Entry 6IW0 (X-ray diffraction, 3.60 A resolution); this record covers chains A and L of the 3 polymer chains in the assembly.

# Chain A
Molecule: Envelope protein E
Source organism: Yellow fever virus (strain 17D vaccine)
UniProtKB: P03314 (POLG_YEFV1); residues 1-395 here correspond to UniProt positions 286-680 (UniProt number = residue number + 285)
Sequence (395 residues; each row starts with the number of its first residue):
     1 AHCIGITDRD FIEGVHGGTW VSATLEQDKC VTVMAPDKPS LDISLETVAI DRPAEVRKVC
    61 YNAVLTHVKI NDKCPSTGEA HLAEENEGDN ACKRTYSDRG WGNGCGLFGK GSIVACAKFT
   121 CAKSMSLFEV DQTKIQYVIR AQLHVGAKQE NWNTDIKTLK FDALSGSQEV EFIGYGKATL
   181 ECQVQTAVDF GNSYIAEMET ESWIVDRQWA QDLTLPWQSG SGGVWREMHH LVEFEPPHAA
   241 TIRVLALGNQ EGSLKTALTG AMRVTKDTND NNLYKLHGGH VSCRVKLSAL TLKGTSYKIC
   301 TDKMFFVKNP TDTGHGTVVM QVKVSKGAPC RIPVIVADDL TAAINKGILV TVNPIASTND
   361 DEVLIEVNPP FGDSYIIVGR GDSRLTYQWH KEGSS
Unresolved in the structure: 1-2, 145-154, 339-341, 393-395
Disulfide bonds: C3-C30, C60-C121, C74-C105, C92-C116, C182-C283, C300-C330
UniProt features mapped onto this chain:
  - region: D98 to G111 (Fusion peptide)

# Chain L
Molecule: Light chain of monoclonal antibody 5A
Source organism: Homo sapiens
Notes: antibody fragment or engineered binder
Sequence (107 residues; row label = number of the first residue in the row):
     2 IVMTQSPSTL SASVGDRVTI TCRASQSIGS WLAWYQQKPG KAPKLLIYKA SSLESGVPSR
    62 FSGSGSGTEF TLTISSLQPE DFATYYCQQY NNYSYTFGPG TKLEIKR
Unresolved in the structure: 108
Disulfide bonds: C23-C88

# Chain A / chain L interface
Pairs across the interface - 4 pairs, chain A then chain L:
  H67(A) - Y49(L)  hydrogen bond
  H67(A) - S56(L)
  K69(A) - E55(L)  salt bridge
  E84(A) - S56(L)  hydrogen bond
Other interface residues (no listed pair), chain A (4 interface residues in all): E87
Other interface residues (no listed pair), chain L (4 interface residues in all): L54

# Overview
Chain A and chain L each contribute 4 residues to their interface; the contacts include 2 hydrogen bonds and 1
salt bridge. Polar pairs include K69(A)-E55(L), H67(A)-Y49(L) and E84(A)-S56(L).
Here chain A is Envelope protein E (Yellow fever virus (strain 17D vaccine)) and chain L is Light chain of
monoclonal antibody 5A (Homo sapiens). Entry 6IW0 (Crystal structure of 5A ScFv in complex with YFV-17D sE in
postfusion state) was determined by X-ray diffraction together with 6IW1, 6IW4 and 6IW5 from the same study.
